7B5A - chains AAA and BBB of the 3 polymer chains in the assembly; structure by X-ray diffraction, 1.97 A resolution.

[Chain AAA]
Molecule: Urease subunit gamma
From: Sporosarcina pasteurii
Notes: EC 3.5.1.5
Reference sequence: P41022 (URE3_SPOPA); numbering as in UniProt (aligned over 1-100)
Sequence (100 residues; numbered 1 to 100; the number before each row is that of its first residue):
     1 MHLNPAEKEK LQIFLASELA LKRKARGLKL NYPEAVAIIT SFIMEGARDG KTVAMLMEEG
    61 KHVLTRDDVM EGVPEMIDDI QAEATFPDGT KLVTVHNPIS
Modified residues: Met1 (N-carboxymethionine; CXM)
Sequence notes: variant Ala20 (Leu in P41022), Lys22 (Arg in P41022)

[Chain BBB]
Molecule: Urease subunit beta
From: Sporosarcina pasteurii
Notes: EC 3.5.1.5
Reference sequence: P41021 (URE2_SPOPA); numbering as in UniProt (aligned over 5-126)
Sequence (122 residues; each row starts with the number of its first residue):
     5 NYIVPGEYRV AEGEIEINAG REKTTIRVSN TGDRPIQVGS HIHFVEVNKE LLFDRAEGIG
    65 RRLNIPSGTA ARFEPGEEME VELTELGGNR EVFGISDLTN GSVDNKELIL QRAKELGYKG
   125 VE

[How chain AAA and chain BBB interact]
Pairs across the interface (10):
  Arg66(AAA) - Tyr6(BBB)  hydrogen bond
  Glu71(AAA) - Tyr6(BBB)
  Glu71(AAA) - Ile7(BBB)  hydrogen bond (side chain-backbone)
  Gly72(AAA) - Tyr6(BBB)  hydrogen bond (backbone-side chain)
  Gly72(AAA) - Ile7(BBB)
  Gly72(AAA) - Pro9(BBB)
  Pro74(AAA) - Tyr6(BBB)
  Glu75(AAA) - Tyr6(BBB)  hydrogen bond
  Glu75(AAA) - Val8(BBB)
  Met76(AAA) - Pro9(BBB)  hydrophobic
Interface residues without a listed pair, chain BBB (5 interface residues in all): Asn5

[Summary]
6 residues of chain AAA face 5 of chain BBB across their interface, with 4 hydrogen bonds. Polar contacts
include Arg66(AAA)-Tyr6(BBB), Glu71(AAA)-Ile7(BBB) and Gly72(AAA)-Tyr6(BBB).
Chain AAA is Urease subunit gamma and chain BBB is Urease subunit beta, both from Sporosarcina pasteurii; the
structure, X-ray crystal structure of Sporosarcina pasteurii urease inhibited by Ag(PEt3)2NO3, was determined
by X-ray diffraction together with 7B58 and 7B59 from the same study.
